PDB entry 2HWE | X-ray diffraction, 3.80 A resolution | chains 3 and 4 of the 4 polymer chains in the assembly

# Chain 3
Protein: Human rhinovirus 1A coat protein (subunit VP3)
Source organism: Human rhinovirus 1A
Reference sequence: P23008 (POLG_HRV1A); residues 1-238 here correspond to UniProt positions 308-545 (UniProt number = residue number + 307)
Chain sequence (238 residues; numbered 1 to 238; the number before each row is that of its first residue):
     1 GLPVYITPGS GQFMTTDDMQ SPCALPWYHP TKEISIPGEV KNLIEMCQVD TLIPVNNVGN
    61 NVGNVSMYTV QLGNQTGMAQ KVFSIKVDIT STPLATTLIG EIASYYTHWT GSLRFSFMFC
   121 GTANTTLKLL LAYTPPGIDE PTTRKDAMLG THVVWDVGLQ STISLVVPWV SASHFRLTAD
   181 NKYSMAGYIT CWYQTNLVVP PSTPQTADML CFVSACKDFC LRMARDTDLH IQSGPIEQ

# Chain 4
Protein: Human rhinovirus 1A coat protein (subunit VP4)
Source organism: Human rhinovirus 1A
Reference sequence: P23008 (POLG_HRV1A); residues 1-44 here = UniProt positions 1-44
Chain sequence (44 residues; numbered 1 to 44; the number before each row is that of its first residue):
     1 GAGVSRQNVG THSTQNSVSN GSSLNYFNIN YFKDAASSGA SRLD
Not modelled in the structure: 1-25

# How chain 3 and chain 4 interact
Pairs across the interface (16):
  D18(3) with G39(4); A40(4), hydrogen bond (side chain-backbone)
  Q20(3) with I29(4); N30(4); Y31(4); F32(4); S38(4)
  S21(3) with F32(4); S37(4), hydrogen bond (backbone-side chain)
  C23(3) with D34(4); A36(4), hydrophobic; S37(4)
  P26(3) with K33(4); D34(4)
  W27(3) with K33(4); D34(4), hydrogen bond (backbone-side chain)
Also at the interface, not in a pair above, chain 3 (8 interface residues in all): M19, P22

# In short
8 residues of chain 3 face 11 of chain 4 across their interface; the contacts include 3 hydrogen bonds. Among
the polar pairs are D18(3)-A40(4), S21(3)-S37(4) and W27(3)-D34(4).
Here chain 3 is Human rhinovirus 1A coat protein (subunit VP3) and chain 4 is Human rhinovirus 1A coat protein
(subunit VP4), both from Human rhinovirus 1A. Entry 2HWE (A comparison of the anti-rhinoviral drug binding
pocket in HRV14 and HRV1A) was determined by X-ray diffraction, deposited together with 2HWB, 2HWC, 2HWD and
2HWF.
